Entry 3OAC (X-ray diffraction, 2.60 A resolution); this record covers chains A and B of the 4 polymer chains in the assembly.

[Chain A]
Protein: Geranyl diphosphate synthase large subunit
Organism: Mentha x piperita
Notes: EC 2.5.1.1
Reference sequence: Q9SBR3 (Q9SBR3_MENPI); residues 2-295 here correspond to UniProt positions 84-377 (UniProt number = residue number + 82)
Sequence (295 residues; each row starts with the number of its first residue):
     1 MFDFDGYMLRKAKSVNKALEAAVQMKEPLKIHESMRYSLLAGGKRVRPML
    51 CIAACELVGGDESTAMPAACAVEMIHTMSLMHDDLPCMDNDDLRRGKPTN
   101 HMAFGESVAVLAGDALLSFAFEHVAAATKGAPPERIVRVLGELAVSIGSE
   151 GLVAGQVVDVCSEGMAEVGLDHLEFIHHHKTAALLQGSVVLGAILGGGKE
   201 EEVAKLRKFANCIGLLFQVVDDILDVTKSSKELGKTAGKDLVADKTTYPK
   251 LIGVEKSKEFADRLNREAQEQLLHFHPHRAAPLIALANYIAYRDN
Not modelled in the structure: 229-244
Construct notes: expression tag (1)

[Chain B]
Protein: Geranyl diphosphate synthase small subunit
Organism: Mentha x piperita
Notes: EC 2.5.1.1; engineered mutation(s): DELETION
Reference sequence: Q9SBR4 (Q9SBR4_MENPI); residues 2-266 here correspond to UniProt positions 49-313 (UniProt number = residue number + 47)
Sequence (264 residues; numbered 1 to 274; 10 numbers in that range are skipped by the numbering (no residue carries them; nothing is unmodelled there); the number before each row is that of its first residue):
     1 MQPYWAAIEADIERYLKKSITIRPPETVFGPMHHLTFAAPATAASTLCLA
    51 ACELVGGDRSQAMAAAAAIHLVHAAAYVHEHLP
    94 PAIQHKYGPNVELLTGDGIVPFGFELLAGSVDPARTDDPDRILRVIIEIS
   144 RAGGPEGMISGLHREEEIVDGNTSLDFIEYVCKKKYGEMHACGAACGAIL
   194 GGAAEEEIQKLRNFGLYQGTLRGMMEMKNSHQLIDENIIGKLKELALEEL
   244 GGFHGKNAELMSSLVAEPSLYAAHHHHHHHH
Not modelled in the structure: 1, 260-274
Construct notes: expression tag (1, 267-274)

[Interface between chain A and chain B]
Contacting residue pairs (68):
  Lys26(A) with Glu149(B)
  Glu27(A) with Arg157(B), salt bridge
  Pro28(A) with Pro148(B); Ser153(B); His156(B); Arg157(B)
  Ile31(A) with His156(B)
  His32(A) with Pro148(B)
  Met78(A) with Asp110(B)
  His82(A) with Leu106(B); Asp110(B), salt bridge
  Leu85(A) with Leu106(B), hydrophobic
  Cys87(A) with Pro102(B), hydrophobic; Asn103(B), hydrogen bond (backbone-side chain)
  Met88(A) with Asn103(B); Leu107(B), hydrophobic
  Ser107(A) with Glu159(B), hydrogen bond
  Val108(A) with His156(B)
  Val110(A) with His79(B); Leu106(B), hydrophobic
  Leu111(A) with Ile152(B); His156(B)
  Asp114(A) with His79(B), salt bridge; Asp110(B); Ile152(B)
  Ala115(A) with Pro148(B), hydrophobic; Ile152(B)
  Leu117(A) with Asp110(B)
  Ser118(A) with Ser143(B); Gly146(B); Gly147(B)
  Phe121(A) with Phe117(B), hydrophobic
  Glu122(A) with Ser143(B), hydrogen bond (backbone-side chain); Arg144(B), salt bridge
  Ala125(A) with Leu136(B), hydrophobic; Ile140(B)
  Ala126(A) with Ile140(B), hydrophobic
  Pro133(A) with Pro132(B), hydrophobic; Asp133(B)
  Glu134(A) with Pro132(B)
  Ile136(A) with Leu136(B), hydrophobic
  Val137(A) with Ala121(B); Val124(B), hydrophobic; Pro132(B)
  Gly141(A) with Ala121(B)
  Ala144(A) with Pro114(B); Glu118(B)
  Val145(A) with Glu118(B)
  Ile147(A) with Pro114(B), hydrophobic
  Ser149(A) with Val28(B); Phe29(B); Met32(B), hydrogen bond
  Glu150(A) with Arg23(B), salt bridge
  Val153(A) with Leu107(B); Asp110(B); Gly111(B)
  Ala154(A) with Val28(B)
  Gln156(A) with Leu107(B)
  Val157(A) with Thr27(B); Val28(B), hydrophobic; Leu107(B), hydrophobic
  Val158(A) with Thr27(B); Val28(B), hydrophobic
  Val160(A) with Asn103(B); Leu107(B), hydrophobic
  Cys161(A) with Thr27(B), hydrogen bond; Val104(B), hydrophobic
  Phe175(A) with Pro25(B), hydrophobic
Interface residues without a listed pair, chain A (44 interface residues in all): Lys30, Met35, Leu140, Gly148
Interface residues without a listed pair, chain B (37 interface residues in all): Ile135, Ile139, Leu155

[Summary]
Chain A and chain B form an interface of 44 and 37 residues respectively, with 5 hydrogen bonds and 5 salt
bridges. Polar pairs include Glu27(A)-Arg157(B), His82(A)-Asp110(B) and Asp114(A)-His79(B).
Here chain A is Geranyl diphosphate synthase large subunit and chain B is Geranyl diphosphate synthase small
subunit, both from Mentha x piperita. Entry 3OAC (Mint deletion mutant of heterotetrameric geranyl
pyrophosphate synthase in complex with ligands) was determined by X-ray diffraction together with 3OAB from
the same study.
